8RXC - chains D and C of the 8 polymer chains in the assembly; structure by electron microscopy, 3.15 A resolution.

[Chain D (and C)]
Name: DNA repair protein RadA
Organism: Streptococcus pneumoniae
Notes: chain C of this document is another copy of the same molecule, construct and numbering; everything in this record applies to it too
Reference sequence: A0A237IXT5 (A0A237IXT5_STREE); residue numbers follow UniProt; this construct covers 3-452
Amino-acid sequence (473 residues; row label = number of the first residue in the row; numbers below 1 keep their minus sign (Met-20 is residue -20)):
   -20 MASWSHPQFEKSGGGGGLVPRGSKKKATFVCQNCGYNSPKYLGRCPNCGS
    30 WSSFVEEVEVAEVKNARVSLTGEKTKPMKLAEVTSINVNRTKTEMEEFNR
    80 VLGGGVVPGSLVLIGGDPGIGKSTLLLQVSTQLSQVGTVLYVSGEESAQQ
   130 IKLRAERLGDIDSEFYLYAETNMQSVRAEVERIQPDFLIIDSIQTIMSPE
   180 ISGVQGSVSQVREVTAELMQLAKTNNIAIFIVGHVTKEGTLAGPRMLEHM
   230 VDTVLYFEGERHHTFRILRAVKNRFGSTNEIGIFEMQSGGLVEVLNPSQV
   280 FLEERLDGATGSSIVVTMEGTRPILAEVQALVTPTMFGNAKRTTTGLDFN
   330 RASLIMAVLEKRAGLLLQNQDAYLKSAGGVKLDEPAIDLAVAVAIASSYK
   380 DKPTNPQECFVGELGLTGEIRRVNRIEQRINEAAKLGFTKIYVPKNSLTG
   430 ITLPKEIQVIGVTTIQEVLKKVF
Not modelled in the structure: -20 to 53
Construct notes: initiating methionine (-20); expression tag (-19 to 2)
Ion coordination: Mg2+: Ser102, Glu125 (together with ATP-gamma-S)
Ligand contacts:
  - ATP-gamma-S (AGS; phosphothiophosphoric acid-adenylate ester), molecule 1: Asp96, Pro97, Gly98, Ile99, Gly100, Lys101, Ser102, Thr103, Glu124, Glu125, Arg133, Arg136, Asp170, Arg245, Met265, Gln266, Ser267
  - ATP-gamma-S (AGS), molecule 2: Lys251, Asn252, Arg253, Phe254, Gly255, Ser256, Thr257
From the paper describing this entry:
  - binding site for ATP-gamma-S: Lys101, Ser102, Arg133, Arg136, His228, Lys251, Arg253, Gly255, Ser256, Met265
  - catalytic residues: Glu124 (proposed by the authors, not directly observed)
  - Mg2+ coordination: Glu125, Asp170
  - mutagenesis - K101A, K251A, R253A: decreased catalytic activity (citing earlier work)
  - mutagenesis - K101A: unchanged binding to DNA (citing earlier work)
  - mutagenesis - K251A, R253A: decreased binding to DNA (citing earlier work)
  - binding site for Poly-dT 30 bp: Thr215, Lys216, Glu217, Gly222
  - binding site for Poly-dA (30 bp) Poly-dC (60 bp) Poly-dA (30 bp): Ser188 to Asn204
  - self-association interface (contacts with another copy of this molecule); pairs are residue here / residue on that copy: Arg400-Glu306 (salt bridge), Lys354
  - mutagenesis - E239A: decreased stability
  - mutagenesis - R301A: increased catalytic activity on in the absence of DNA
  - mutagenesis - R301A: decreased catalytic activity (helicase activity)
  - mutagenesis - R301A: decreased growth
  - mutagenesis - R301A: decreased binding to both ss- and dsDNA

[How chain D and chain C interact]
Residue-residue contacts - 81 pairs, chain D then chain C:
  Pro97(D) with Arg224(C); Glu227(C); His228(C)
  Gly98(D) with Lys251(C)
  Glu124(D) with His228(C); Met229(C)
  Glu125(D) with Arg253(C)
  Gln128(D) with Thr63(C)
  Gln129(D) with Asp231(C); Phe254(C)
  Lys131(D) with Leu59(C); Glu61(C), hydrogen bond (side chain-backbone); Val62(C); Thr63(C); Ser64(C)
  Leu132(D) with Val67(C), hydrophobic
  Arg133(D) with Arg253(C)
  Ile140(D) with Leu59(C), hydrophobic
  Glu143(D) with Lys58(C); Leu59(C)
  Phe144(D) with Met57(C); Lys58(C); Leu59(C), hydrogen bond (backbone-backbone)
  Tyr145(D) with Met57(C); Lys58(C), hydrogen bond
  Leu146(D) with Pro56(C); Met57(C), hydrogen bond (backbone-backbone); Leu59(C), hydrophobic
  Tyr147(D) with Thr54(C); Lys55(C); Pro56(C)
  Glu149(D) with Thr54(C), hydrogen bond
  Glu158(D) with Pro56(C)
  Thr174(D) with Met229(C)
  Gln184(D) with Met225(C)
  His213(D) with His228(C); Met229(C)
  Val214(D) with Arg224(C); His228(C)
  Lys216(D) with Leu220(C); Gly222(C), hydrogen bond (side chain-backbone); Pro223(C); Arg224(C)
  Gln278(D) with Glu392(C), hydrogen bond; Arg400(C), hydrogen bond; Arg401(C), hydrogen bond (side chain-backbone)
  Phe280(D) with Arg401(C)
  Glu283(D) with Glu398(C); Arg401(C), salt bridge; Asn425(C), hydrogen bond
  Leu285(D) with Thr396(C); Glu398(C)
  Ala288(D) with Thr396(C)
  Glu306(D) with Arg400(C), salt bridge
  Gln308(D) with Gly394(C); Leu395(C), hydrogen bond (side chain-backbone); Arg400(C)
  Leu310(D) with Ala336(C); Lys340(C); Arg341(C); Leu395(C)
  Met315(D) with Gln347(C)
  Phe316(D) with Asn318(C)
  Thr322(D) with Asn329(C); Ser332(C); Leu333(C)
  Thr324(D) with Asn329(C); Leu333(C)
  Asp350(D) with Gln347(C)
  Tyr352(D) with Leu333(C), hydrophobic; Ala336(C); Leu395(C)
  Leu353(D) with Leu333(C)
  Lys354(D) with Leu333(C); Glu392(C), salt bridge; Leu393(C); Leu395(C)
  Ala356(D) with Glu392(C); Arg400(C)
  Gly357(D) with Pro364(C); Glu392(C), hydrogen bond (backbone-side chain)
Also at the interface, not in a pair above, chain D (53 interface residues in all): Gly95, Asp96, Ala134, Glu135, Val183, Thr215, Arg284, Thr289, Ala309, Thr312, Thr323, Ser355, Gly358
Also at the interface, not in a pair above, chain C (50 interface residues in all): Ala60, Ile65, Arg191, Lys202, Val250, Arg330, Val337, Thr442, Thr443

[In short]
53 residues of chain D face 50 of chain C across their interface; the contacts include 12 hydrogen bonds and 3
salt bridges. Polar pairs include Glu283(D)-Arg401(C), Glu306(D)-Arg400(C) and Lys354(D)-Glu392(C). From the
paper: the catalytic residue Glu124(D); K101A, K251A and R253A of chain D reduce catalytic activity; 5
substitutions were tested in all.
Both chains are DNA repair protein RadA (Streptococcus pneumoniae). Entry 8RXC (RadA helicase from
Streptococcus pneumoniae coordinating dsDNA) was determined by electron microscopy (same publication as 8RXK
and 8RXS).
